PDB entry 6ZUC | X-ray diffraction, 2.37 A resolution | chains A and B

== Chain A ==
Protein: CSPYL1
Source organism: Citrus sinensis
Reference sequence: A0A067E666 (A0A067E666_CITSI); residues 1-209 here = UniProt positions 1-209
Amino-acid sequence (209 residues; numbered 1 to 209; the number before each row is that of its first residue):
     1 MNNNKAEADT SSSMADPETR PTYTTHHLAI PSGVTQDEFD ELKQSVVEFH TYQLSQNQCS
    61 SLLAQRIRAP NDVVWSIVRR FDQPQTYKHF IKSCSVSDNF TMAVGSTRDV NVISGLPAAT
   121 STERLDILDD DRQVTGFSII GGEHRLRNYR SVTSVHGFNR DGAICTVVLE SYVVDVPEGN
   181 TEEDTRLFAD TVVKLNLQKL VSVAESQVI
Unresolved in the structure: 1-20, 208-209
Ligand contacts: QPZ (1,4-dimethyl-2-oxidanylidene-N-(phenylmethyl)quinoline-6-sulfonamide): Lys88, His89, Phe90, Ile91, Val110, Val112, Leu116, Pro117, Ala118, Ser121, Glu123, Phe137, Ile139, His144, Leu146, Tyr149, Phe188, Val192, Asn196
What the authors report for this chain:
  - binding site for QPZ: His89, Val110, Pro117, Glu123, Arg145, Asn196
  - specificity-determining residues: Val112, Phe137 (proposed by the authors, not directly observed)

== Chain B ==
Protein: Protein phosphatase 2C 16
Source organism: Arabidopsis thaliana
Notes: EC 3.1.3.16
Reference sequence: Q9CAJ0 (P2C16_ARATH); residues 179-505 here = UniProt positions 179-505
Amino-acid sequence (327 residues; each row starts with the number of its first residue):
   179 RSVYELDCIP LWGTVSIQGN RSEMEDAFAV SPHFLKLPIK MLMGDHEGMS PSLTHLTGHF
   239 FGVYDGHGGH KVADYCRDRL HFALAEEIER IKDELCKRNT GEGRQVQWDK VFTSCFLTVD
   299 GEIEGKIGRA VVGSSDKVLE AVASETVGST AVVALVCSSH IVVSNCGDSR AVLFRGKEAM
   359 PLSVDHKPDR EDEYARIENA GGKVIQWQGA RVFGVLAMSR SIGDRYLKPY VIPEPEVTFM
   419 PRSREDECLI LASDGLWDVM NNQEVCEIAR RRILMWHKKN GAPPLAERGK GIDPACQAAA
   479 DYLSMLALQK GSKDNISIIV IDLKAQR
Unresolved in the structure: 179-185, 225-230, 274-280, 309-313
Bound ions: Mn2+ site 1: Asp243, Gly244; Mn2+ site 2: Asp243, Asp432, Asp492; Mn2+ site 3: Asp298, Glu302, Gly401; Mn2+ site 4 near Asp432 (its only coordinating residue here)
What the authors report for this chain:
  - binding site for QPZ: Trp385

== How chain A and chain B interact ==
Pairs across the interface (32; chain A residue first):
  His89(A) - Glu323(B)
  His89(A) - Thr324(B)
  Phe90(A) - Tyr404(B)  hydrophobic
  Lys92(A) - Ser200(B)  hydrogen bond
  Lys92(A) - Glu201(B)  salt bridge
  Ile113(A) - Gly246(B)
  Ile113(A) - Thr324(B)
  Ser114(A) - Glu203(B)  hydrogen bond
  Ser114(A) - His245(B)
  Ser114(A) - Gly246(B)  hydrogen bond (side chain-backbone)
  Gly115(A) - Arg389(B)  hydrogen bond (backbone-side chain)
  Gly115(A) - Val393(B)
  Leu116(A) - Arg389(B)
  Leu116(A) - Val393(B)  hydrophobic
  Pro117(A) - Trp385(B)
  Pro117(A) - Gln386(B)
  Pro117(A) - Arg389(B)
  Pro117(A) - Gly392(B)
  Pro117(A) - Val393(B)
  Arg145(A) - Trp385(B)
  Leu146(A) - Trp385(B)  hydrophobic
  Pro177(A) - Trp385(B)  hydrophobic
  Asn180(A) - Gln384(B)  hydrogen bond (side chain-backbone)
  Asn180(A) - Trp385(B)
  Asp184(A) - Ile383(B)
  Thr185(A) - Trp385(B)
  Leu187(A) - Lys381(B)
  Leu187(A) - Ile383(B)  hydrophobic
  Phe188(A) - Trp385(B)  hydrophobic
  Phe188(A) - Phe391(B)
  Phe188(A) - Gly392(B)
  Leu195(A) - Tyr404(B)  hydrophobic
Also at the interface, not in a pair above, chain A (18 interface residues in all): Thr191
Also at the interface, not in a pair above, chain B (20 interface residues in all): Gly247, Ser322, Leu394
From the paper, about this interface:
  - specific contacts: Trp385(B)-Arg145(A) (water-mediated contact), Trp385(B)-Pro117(A) (water-mediated contact)

== Summary ==
18 residues of chain A and 20 residues of chain B are in contact; the contacts include 5 hydrogen bonds and 1
salt bridge. Polar contacts include Lys92(A)-Glu201(B), Lys92(A)-Ser200(B) and Ser114(A)-Glu203(B). The paper
describes water-mediated contacts between Trp385(B) and Arg145(A) and Trp385(B) and Pro117(A). From the paper:
a binding site for QPZ at His89(A), Val110(A) and Trp385(B) among others; specificity determinants Val112(A)
and Phe137(A).
Here chain A is CSPYL1 (Citrus sinensis) and chain B is Protein phosphatase 2C 16 (Arabidopsis thaliana).
Entry 6ZUC (X-RAY CRYSTAL STRUCTURE OF THE CsPYL1-Lig1-HAB1 TERNARY COMPLEX) was determined by X-ray
diffraction, deposited together with 8AY3, 8AY7, 8AY8, 8AY9 and 8AYA.
